Entry 6Y49 (X-ray diffraction, 1.65 A resolution); this record covers chains H and L.

# Chain H
Protein: A.17kappa antibody FAB fragment - Heavy Chain
From: Homo sapiens
Notes: antibody fragment or engineered binder
Amino-acid sequence (255 residues; row label = number of the first residue in the row):
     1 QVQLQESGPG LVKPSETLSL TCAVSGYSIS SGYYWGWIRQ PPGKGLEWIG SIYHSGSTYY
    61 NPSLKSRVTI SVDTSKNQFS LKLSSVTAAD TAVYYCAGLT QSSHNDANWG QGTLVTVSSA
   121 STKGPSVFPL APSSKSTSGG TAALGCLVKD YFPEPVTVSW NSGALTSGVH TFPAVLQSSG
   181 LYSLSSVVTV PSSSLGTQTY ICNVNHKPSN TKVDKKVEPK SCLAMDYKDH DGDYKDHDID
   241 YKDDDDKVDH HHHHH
Disordered / not traced: 1, 101-104, 135-138, 223-255
Disulfide bonds: Cys22-Cys96, Cys146-Cys202
Small-molecule neighbours: diethyl phosphonate (DEP): Ile38, Ala97, Ala107, Trp109

# Chain L
Protein: A.17kappa antibody FAB fragment - Light Chain
From: Homo sapiens
Notes: antibody fragment or engineered binder
Amino-acid sequence (247 residues; numbered 1 to 247; the number before each row is that of its first residue):
     1 QSVLTQPPSV SAAPGQKVTI SCSGSSSNIG NNYVSWYQQL PGTAPKLLIY DNNKRPSGIP
    61 DRFSGSKSGT SATLGITGLQ TGDEADYYCG TWDSSLNPVF GGGTKLEIKR TVAAPSVFIF
   121 PPSDEQLKSG TASVVCLLNN FYPREAKVQW KVDNALQSGN SQESVTEQDS KDSTYSLSST
   181 LTLSKADYEK HKVYACEVTH QGLSSPVTKS FNRGECIDAA AAASFLEQKL ISEEDLNSAV
   241 DHHHHHH
Disordered / not traced: 1-3, 217-247
Disulfide bonds: Cys22-Cys89, Cys136-Cys196
Covalent attachments: diethyl phosphonate (DEP) linked to Tyr37
Small-molecule neighbours: diethyl phosphonate (DEP): Ser35, Gly90, Thr91, Trp92, Pro98, Val99, Phe100
From the paper describing this entry:
  - binding site for diethyl phosphonate: Ser35, Tyr37
  - catalytic residues: Tyr37
  - mutagenesis - L47K (340-fold), L47R: increased catalytic activity

# How chain H and chain L interact
Disulfides between the chains: Cys222(H)-Cys216(L)
Pairs across the interface (61; chain H residue first):
  Ile38(H) - Phe100(L)  hydrophobic
  Gln40(H) - Gln39(L)  hydrogen bond
  Gln40(H) - Tyr88(L)  hydrogen bond
  Lys44(H) - Tyr88(L)
  Gly45(H) - Tyr88(L)
  Leu46(H) - Pro45(L)  hydrophobic
  Leu46(H) - Tyr88(L)  hydrophobic
  Leu46(H) - Phe100(L)  hydrophobic
  Trp48(H) - Asn97(L)
  Trp48(H) - Pro98(L)
  Tyr95(H) - Gln39(L)  hydrogen bond
  Tyr95(H) - Thr43(L)
  Tyr95(H) - Ala44(L)  hydrophobic
  Asn105(H) - Leu47(L)
  Asn105(H) - Tyr50(L)  hydrogen bond
  Asp106(H) - Leu47(L)
  Asp106(H) - Pro56(L)
  Trp109(H) - Ala44(L)  hydrophobic
  Trp109(H) - Pro45(L)  hydrophobic
  Gly110(H) - Ala44(L)
  Val127(H) - Glu125(L)
  Phe128(H) - Ser123(L)
  Phe128(H) - Gln126(L)
  Pro129(H) - Ser123(L)
  Leu130(H) - Phe120(L)
  Leu130(H) - Val135(L)  hydrophobic
  Ala131(H) - Phe120(L)
  Ala143(H) - Phe118(L)  hydrophobic
  Ala143(H) - Phe120(L)
  Ala143(H) - Leu137(L)  hydrophobic
  Leu147(H) - Ser133(L)
  Lys149(H) - Gln126(L)
  Lys149(H) - Ser133(L)
  Ser167(H) - Lys171(L)  hydrogen bond
  His170(H) - Asn139(L)  hydrogen bond
  His170(H) - Asn140(L)  hydrogen bond
  His170(H) - Asp169(L)
  His170(H) - Ser176(L)  hydrogen bond
  Thr171(H) - Thr166(L)
  Phe172(H) - Leu137(L)  hydrophobic
  Phe172(H) - Ser164(L)
  Phe172(H) - Thr166(L)
  Phe172(H) - Ser176(L)
  Phe172(H) - Leu177(L)
  Phe172(H) - Ser178(L)
  Pro173(H) - Ser164(L)  hydrogen bond (backbone-side chain)
  Pro173(H) - Val165(L)
  Val175(H) - Gln162(L)
  Val175(H) - Glu163(L)
  Val175(H) - Ser164(L)
  Leu176(H) - Gln162(L)  hydrogen bond (backbone-side chain)
  Gln177(H) - Gln162(L)
  Ser185(H) - Ser178(L)  hydrogen bond
  Val187(H) - Leu137(L)  hydrophobic
  Thr189(H) - Asn139(L)
  Lys215(H) - Glu125(L)  salt bridge
  Lys220(H) - Pro121(L)
  Lys220(H) - Cys216(L)
  Ser221(H) - Cys216(L)
  Cys222(H) - Glu215(L)
  Cys222(H) - Cys216(L)  disulfide
Interface residues without a listed pair, chain H (39 interface residues in all): Tyr59, Tyr60, Pro62, Thr141, Leu144
Interface residues without a listed pair, chain L (40 interface residues in all): Tyr37, Gly102, Pro122, Ser129, Thr131, Thr180

# In short
Chain H and chain L form an interface of 39 and 40 residues respectively, with 1 disulfide bond, 11 hydrogen
bonds and 1 salt bridge. Polar contacts include Lys215(H)-Glu125(L), Gln40(H)-Gln39(L) and Gln40(H)-Tyr88(L).
Ligands of chain H: diethyl phosphonate. From the paper: the catalytic residue Tyr37(L); L47K and L47R of
chain L increase catalytic activity.
Here chain H is A.17kappa antibody FAB fragment - Heavy Chain and chain L is A.17kappa antibody FAB fragment -
Light Chain, both from Homo sapiens. Entry 6Y49 (Crystal structure of the paraoxon-modified A.17kappa antibody
FAB fragment) was determined by X-ray diffraction (same publication as 6Y1L, 6Y1N, 6Y1K, 6Y1M and 5TJD).
